Entry 7MKP (electron microscopy, 3.41 A resolution); this record covers chains B and D of the 5 polymer chains in the assembly.

[Chain B]
Molecule: DNA-directed RNA polymerase subunit alpha
Source organism: Escherichia coli (strain K12)
Notes: EC 2.7.7.6
Reference sequence: A0A4S5AL01 (A0A4S5AL01_ECOLI); residues 1-237 here = UniProt positions 1-237
Amino-acid sequence (237 residues; each row starts with the number of its first residue):
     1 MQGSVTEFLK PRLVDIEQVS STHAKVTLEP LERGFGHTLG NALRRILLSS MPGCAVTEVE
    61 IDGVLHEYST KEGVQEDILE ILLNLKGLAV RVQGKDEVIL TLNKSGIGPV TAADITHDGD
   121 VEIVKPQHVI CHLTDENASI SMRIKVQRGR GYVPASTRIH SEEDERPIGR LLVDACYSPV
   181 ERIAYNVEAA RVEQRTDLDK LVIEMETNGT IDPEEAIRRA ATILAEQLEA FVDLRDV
Disordered / not traced: 1-5, 236-237

[Chain D]
Molecule: DNA-directed RNA polymerase subunit beta'
Source organism: Escherichia coli (strain K12)
Notes: EC 2.7.7.6
Reference sequence: A0A6D2WUT6 (A0A6D2WUT6_ECOLI); numbering as in UniProt (aligned over 14-1376)
Amino-acid sequence (1363 residues; numbered 14 to 1376; the number before each row is that of its first residue):
    14 TEEFDAIKIA LASPDMIRSW SFGEVKKPET INYRTFKPER DGLFCARIFG PVKDYECLCG
    74 KYKRLKHRGV ICEKCGVEVT QTKVRRERMG HIELASPTAH IWFLKSLPSR IGLLLDMPLR
   134 DIERVLYFES YVVIEGGMTN LERQQILTEE QYLDALEEFG DEFDAKMGAE AIQALLKSMD
   194 LEQECEQLRE ELNETNSETK RKKLTKRIKL LEAFVQSGNK PEWMILTVLP VLPPDLRPLV
   254 PLDGGRFATS DLNDLYRRVI NRNNRLKRLL DLAAPDIIVR NEKRMLQEAV DALLDNGRRG
   314 RAITGSNKRP LKSLADMIKG KQGRFRQNLL GKRVDYSGRS VITVGPYLRL HQCGLPKKMA
   374 LELFKPFIYG KLELRGLATT IKAAKKMVER EEAVVWDILD EVIREHPVLL NRAPTLHRLG
   434 IQAFEPVLIE GKAIQLHPLV CAAYNADFDG DQMAVHVPLT LEAQLEARAL MMSTNNILSP
   494 ANGEPIIVPS QDVVLGLYYM TRDCVNAKGE GMVLTGPKEA ERLYRSGLAS LHARVKVRIT
   554 EYEKDANGEL VAKTSLKDTT VGRAILWMIV PKGLPYSIVN QALGKKAISK MLNTCYRILG
   614 LKPTVIFADQ IMYTGFAYAA RSGASVGIDD MVIPEKKHEI ISEAEAEVAE IQEQFQSGLV
   674 TAGERYNKVI DIWAAANDRV SKAMMDNLQT ETVINRDGQE EKQVSFNSIY MMADSGARGS
   734 AAQIRQLAGM RGLMAKPDGS IIETPITANF REGLNVLQYF ISTHGARKGL ADTALKTANS
   794 GYLTRRLVDV AQDLVVTEDD CGTHEGIMMT PVIEGGDVKE PLRDRVLGRV TAEDVLKPGT
   854 ADILVPRNTL LHEQWCDLLE ENSVDAVKVR SVVSCDTDFG VCAHCYGRDL ARGHIINKGE
   914 AIGVIAAQSI GEPGTQLTMR TFHIGGAASR AAAESSIQVK NKGSIKLSNV KSVVNSSGKL
   974 VITSRNTELK LIDEFGRTKE SYKVPYGAVL AKGDGEQVAG GETVANWDPH TMPVITEVSG
  1034 FVRFTDMIDG QTITRQTDEL TGLSSLVVLD SAERTAGGKD LRPALKIVDA QGNDVLIPGT
  1094 DMPAQYFLPG KAIVQLEDGV QISSGDTLAR IPQESGGTKD ITGGLPRVAD LFEARRPKEP
  1154 AILAEISGIV SFGKETKGKR RLVITPVDGS DPYEEMIPKW RQLNVFEGER VERGDVISDG
  1214 PEAPHDILRL RGVHAVTRYI VNEVQDVYRL QGVKINDKHI EVIVRQMLRK ATIVNAGSSD
  1274 FLEGEQVEYS RVKIANRELE ANGKVGATYS RDLLGITKAS LATESFISAA SFQETTRVLT
  1334 EAAVAGKRDE LRGLKENVIV GRLIPAGTGY AYHQDRMRRR AAG
Disordered / not traced: 932-945, 1126-1134
Bound ions: Zn2+ site 1: Cys70, Cys72, Cys85, Cys88; Mg2+: Asp462, Asp464; Zn2+ site 2: Cys814, Cys888, Cys895, Cys898

[How chain B and chain D interact]
Residue-residue contacts - 27 pairs, chain B then chain D:
  Arg44(B) with Arg538(D)
  Leu48(B) with Ser539(D)
  Glu80(B) with Leu569(D)
  Leu83(B) with Val526(D), hydrophobic; Leu527(D); Thr528(D)
  Lys86(B) with Glu532(D), salt bridge
  Tyr152(B) with Glu532(D); Arg535(D); Leu536(D), hydrophobic; Leu541(D), hydrophobic
  Pro154(B) with Leu541(D), hydrophobic
  Ser178(B) with Arg535(D), hydrogen bond
  Val180(B) with Arg535(D), hydrogen bond (backbone-side chain)
  Glu181(B) with Lys531(D); Arg535(D)
  Arg182(B) with Glu534(D), salt bridge; Met581(D)
  Ile183(B) with Glu534(D)
  Arg191(B) with Trp409(D); Asp410(D), salt bridge; Asp413(D), salt bridge
  Glu193(B) with Trp409(D)
  Gln194(B) with Ala406(D); Trp409(D)
  Thr196(B) with Glu443(D), hydrogen bond
  Glu206(B) with Lys531(D)
Other interface residues (no listed pair), chain B (20 interface residues in all): Leu79, Asn84, Cys176
Other interface residues (no listed pair), chain D (19 interface residues in all): Arg551

[In short]
20 residues of chain B face 19 of chain D across their interface, with 3 hydrogen bonds and 4 salt bridges.
Polar pairs include Lys86(B)-Glu532(D), Arg182(B)-Glu534(D) and Arg191(B)-Asp410(D). Cys70(D), Cys72(D),
Cys85(D) and Cys88(D) coordinate Zn2+ site 1. Asp462(D) and Asp464(D) form the Mg2+ site.
Here chain B is DNA-directed RNA polymerase subunit alpha and chain D is DNA-directed RNA polymerase subunit
beta', both from Escherichia coli (strain K12). Entry 7MKP (Escherichia coli RNA polymerase core enzyme) was
determined by electron microscopy (same publication as 7MKN, 7MKO and 7MKQ).
